7D1Z - chains E and I of the 11 polymer chains in the assembly; structure by electron microscopy, 3.15 A resolution.

[Chain E]
Name: Histone H3.1
Organism: Homo sapiens
UniProtKB: P68431 (H31_HUMAN); residues 1-135 here correspond to UniProt positions 2-136 (UniProt number = residue number + 1)
Sequence (139 residues; each row starts with the number of its first residue; numbers below 1 keep their minus sign (Gly-3 is residue -3)):
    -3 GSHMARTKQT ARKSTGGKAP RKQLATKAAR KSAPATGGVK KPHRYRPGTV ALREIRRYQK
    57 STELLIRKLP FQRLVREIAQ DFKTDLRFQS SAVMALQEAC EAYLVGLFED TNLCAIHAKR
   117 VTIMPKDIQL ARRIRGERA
Not modelled in the structure: -3 to 38
Construct notes: expression tag (-3 to 0)
UniProt features mapped onto this chain:
  - modified residue: Arg2 (Asymmetric dimethylarginine), Thr3 (Phosphothreonine), Lys4 (Allysine), Gln5 (5-glutamyl dopamine), Thr6 (Phosphothreonine), Arg8 (Citrulline), Lys9 (N6,N6,N6-trimethyllysine), Ser10 (ADP-ribosylserine), Thr11 (Phosphothreonine), Lys14 (N6-(2-hydroxyisobutyryl)lysine), Arg17 (Asymmetric dimethylarginine), Lys18 (N6-(2-hydroxyisobutyryl)lysine), Lys23 (N6-(2-hydroxyisobutyryl)lysine), Arg26 (Citrulline), Lys27 (N6,N6,N6-trimethyllysine), Ser28 (ADP-ribosylserine), Lys36 (N6,N6,N6-trimethyllysine), Lys37 (N6-methyllysine), Tyr41 (Phosphotyrosine), Lys56 (N6,N6,N6-trimethyllysine) and 8 more in UniProt
  - lipidation: Lys18 (N6-decanoyllysine)

[Chain I]
Molecule: 145-nt DNA strand
Sequence (145 nucleotides; numbered -72 to 72; the number before each row is that of its first residue; numbers below 1 keep their minus sign (DA-72 is residue -72)):
   -72 ATCAGAATCC CGGTGCCGAG GCCGCTCAAT TGGTCGTAGA CAGCTCTAGC ACCGCTTAAA
   -12 CGCACGTACG CGCTGTCCCC CGCGTTTTAA CCGCCAAGGG GATTACTCCC TAGTCTCCAG
    48 GCACGTGTCA GATATATACA TCGAT

[Interface between chain E and chain I]
Pairs across the interface (15):
  Arg40(E) - DG9(I)  sugar contact
  Arg40(E) - DC10(I)  hydrogen bond to the sugar
  Tyr41(E) - DC10(I)  phosphate contact
  Pro43(E) - DG9(I)  phosphate contact
  Gly44(E) - DG9(I)  hydrogen bond to the phosphate
  Val46(E) - DG9(I)  phosphate contact
  Ala47(E) - DG9(I)  hydrogen bond to the phosphate
  Arg49(E) - DT-65(I)  salt bridge to the phosphate
  Arg63(E) - DA17(I)  sugar contact
  Lys64(E) - DC18(I)  phosphate contact
  Leu65(E) - DA17(I)  phosphate contact
  Leu65(E) - DC18(I)  hydrogen bond to the phosphate
  Pro66(E) - DA17(I)  sugar contact
  Arg69(E) - DA17(I)  salt bridge to the phosphate
  Arg83(E) - DG26(I)  sugar contact
Also at the interface, not in a pair above, chain E (16 interface residues in all): Arg42, Thr45, Glu50
Also at the interface, not in a pair above, chain I (9 interface residues in all): DA-66, DC8, DG27

[In short]
16 residues of chain E face 9 of chain I across their interface, with 4 hydrogen bonds and 2 salt bridges.
Among the polar pairs are Arg40(E)-DC10(I), Gly44(E)-DG9(I) and Ala47(E)-DG9(I).
Here chain E is Histone H3.1 (Homo sapiens) and chain I is a 145-nt DNA strand. Entry 7D1Z (Cryo-EM structure
of SET8-nucleosome complex) was determined by electron microscopy, deposited together with 7D20.
